1LXI - chain A; structure by X-ray diffraction, 2.00 A resolution.

Chain A:
Protein: Bone morphogenetic protein 7
From: Homo sapiens
UniProtKB: P18075 (BMP7_HUMAN); residues 1-139 here correspond to UniProt positions 293-431 (UniProt number = residue number + 292)
Amino-acid sequence (139 residues; numbered 1 to 139; the number before each row is that of its first residue):
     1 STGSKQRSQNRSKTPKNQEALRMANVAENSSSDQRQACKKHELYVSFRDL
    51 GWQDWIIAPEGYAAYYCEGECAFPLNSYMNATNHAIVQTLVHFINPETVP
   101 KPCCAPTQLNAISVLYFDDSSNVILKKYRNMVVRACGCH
Not modelled in the structure: 1-35
Cystine bridges: Cys-38/Cys-104, Cys-67/Cys-136, Cys-71/Cys-138
Covalently attached groups: N-acetylglucosamine (NAG) linked to Asn-80
Curated features (UniProtKB/Swiss-Prot):
  - glycosylation (N-linked (GlcNAc...) asparagine): Asn-10, Asn-29, Asn-80

Overview:
Covalently linked N-acetylglucosamine: at Asn-80.
Chain A is Bone morphogenetic protein 7 (Homo sapiens); the structure, Refinement of BMP7 crystal structure,
was determined by X-ray diffraction, deposited together with 1LX5.
